PDB entry 8UB7 | electron microscopy, 3.20 A resolution | chains A and C of the 9 polymer chains in the assembly

# Chain A
Protein: Reverse transcriptase
From: Bordetella phage BPP-1
Reference sequence: Q775D8 (Q775D8_BPBPP); residue numbers follow UniProt; this construct covers 1-328
Chain sequence (328 residues; row label = number of the first residue in the row):
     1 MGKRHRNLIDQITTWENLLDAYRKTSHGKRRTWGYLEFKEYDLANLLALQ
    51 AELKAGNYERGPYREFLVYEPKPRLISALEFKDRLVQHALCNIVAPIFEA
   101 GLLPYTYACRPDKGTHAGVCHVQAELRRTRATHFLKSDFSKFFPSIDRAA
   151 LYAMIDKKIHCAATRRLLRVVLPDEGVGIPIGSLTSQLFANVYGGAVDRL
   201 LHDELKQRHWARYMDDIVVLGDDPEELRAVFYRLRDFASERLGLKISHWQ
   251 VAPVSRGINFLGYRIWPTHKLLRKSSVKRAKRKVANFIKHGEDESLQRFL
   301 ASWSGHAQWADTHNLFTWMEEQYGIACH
Metal / ion sites: Mg2+: Asp138, Phe139, Asp215 (together with 2'-deoxycytidine-5'-triphosphate)
Ligand contacts: 2'-deoxycytidine-5'-triphosphate (DCP): Pro71, Lys72, Arg74, Asp138, Phe139, Ser140, Lys141, Phe142, Phe143, Ile181, Gln187, Met214, Asp215, Asp216, Ser247

# Chain C
Protein: Avd
From: Bordetella phage BPP-1
Reference sequence: chimeric construct of Q775D7, Q9FA38: residues 1-124 from Q775D7 (Q775D7_BPBPP) positions 1-124 (same numbers); residues 125-290 from Q9FA38 positions 5-170 (UniProt number = residue number - 120)
Chain sequence (290 residues; row label = number of the first residue in the row):
     1 MEPIEEATKCYDQMLIVERYERVISYLYPIAQSIPRKHGVAREMFLKCLL
    51 GQVELFIVAGKSNQVSKLYAADAGLAMLRFWLRFLAGIQKPHAMTPHQVE
   101 TAQVLIAEVGRILGSWIARVNRKGTKVQVGEALVGDGNEVAHIDLIIGPR
   151 GSPAETAFCNGLVNNKHGFTSLLAVIAPNLPCKPNTLMFNKVTINDARQA
   201 VQMFGPAQHGVAMAVQDAVAEGIIPADEADDLYVLVGVFIHWEAADDAKI
   251 QKYNYEATKLSIQRAVNGEPKASVVTEQRKSATHPFAANA
Unresolved in the structure: 1-10, 122-290

# Interface between chain A and chain C
Residue-residue contacts - 16 pairs, chain A then chain C:
  Trp15(A) - Glu100(C)
  Lys39(A) - Arg83(C)
  Glu40(A) - Arg79(C)  salt bridge
  Glu40(A) - Arg83(C)  salt bridge
  Glu40(A) - Gln103(C)  hydrogen bond (backbone-side chain)
  Tyr41(A) - Arg79(C)  hydrogen bond
  Tyr41(A) - Gln103(C)
  Tyr41(A) - Ile106(C)
  Tyr41(A) - Ala107(C)  hydrophobic
  Asp42(A) - Gln103(C)  hydrogen bond
  Leu43(A) - Pro96(C)
  Leu43(A) - Glu100(C)
  Leu43(A) - Gln103(C)  hydrogen bond (backbone-side chain)
  Ala44(A) - Gln103(C)  hydrogen bond (backbone-side chain)
  Ala44(A) - Val104(C)  hydrophobic
  Leu47(A) - Glu100(C)
Other interface residues (no listed pair), chain C (10 interface residues in all): Val99, Gly110

# Overview
The interface between chain A and chain C involves 8 residues on one side and 10 on the other; the contacts
include 5 hydrogen bonds and 2 salt bridges. Polar pairs include Glu40(A)-Arg79(C), Glu40(A)-Arg83(C) and
Glu40(A)-Gln103(C). Chain A binds 2'-deoxycytidine-5'-triphosphate.
Here chain A is Reverse transcriptase and chain C is Avd, both from Bordetella phage BPP-1. Entry 8UB7
(Diversity-generating retroelement (DGR) ribonucleoprotein reverse transcriptase - Active state (N-occupied))
was determined by electron microscopy together with 8UB8, 8UB9, 8UBA, 8UBB, 8UBC, 8UBD, 8UBE and 8UBF from the
same study.
